PDB entry 8HEC | electron microscopy, 3.50 A resolution | chains A and B of the 9 polymer chains in the assembly

== Chain A (and B) ==
Molecule: Spike glycoprotein
Organism: Severe acute respiratory syndrome coronavirus 2
Notes: chain B of this document is another copy of the same molecule, construct and numbering; everything in this record applies to it too
UniProt: P0DTC2 (SPIKE_SARS2); residues 1-1208 here = UniProt positions 1-1208
Chain sequence (1208 residues; row label = number of the first residue in the row):
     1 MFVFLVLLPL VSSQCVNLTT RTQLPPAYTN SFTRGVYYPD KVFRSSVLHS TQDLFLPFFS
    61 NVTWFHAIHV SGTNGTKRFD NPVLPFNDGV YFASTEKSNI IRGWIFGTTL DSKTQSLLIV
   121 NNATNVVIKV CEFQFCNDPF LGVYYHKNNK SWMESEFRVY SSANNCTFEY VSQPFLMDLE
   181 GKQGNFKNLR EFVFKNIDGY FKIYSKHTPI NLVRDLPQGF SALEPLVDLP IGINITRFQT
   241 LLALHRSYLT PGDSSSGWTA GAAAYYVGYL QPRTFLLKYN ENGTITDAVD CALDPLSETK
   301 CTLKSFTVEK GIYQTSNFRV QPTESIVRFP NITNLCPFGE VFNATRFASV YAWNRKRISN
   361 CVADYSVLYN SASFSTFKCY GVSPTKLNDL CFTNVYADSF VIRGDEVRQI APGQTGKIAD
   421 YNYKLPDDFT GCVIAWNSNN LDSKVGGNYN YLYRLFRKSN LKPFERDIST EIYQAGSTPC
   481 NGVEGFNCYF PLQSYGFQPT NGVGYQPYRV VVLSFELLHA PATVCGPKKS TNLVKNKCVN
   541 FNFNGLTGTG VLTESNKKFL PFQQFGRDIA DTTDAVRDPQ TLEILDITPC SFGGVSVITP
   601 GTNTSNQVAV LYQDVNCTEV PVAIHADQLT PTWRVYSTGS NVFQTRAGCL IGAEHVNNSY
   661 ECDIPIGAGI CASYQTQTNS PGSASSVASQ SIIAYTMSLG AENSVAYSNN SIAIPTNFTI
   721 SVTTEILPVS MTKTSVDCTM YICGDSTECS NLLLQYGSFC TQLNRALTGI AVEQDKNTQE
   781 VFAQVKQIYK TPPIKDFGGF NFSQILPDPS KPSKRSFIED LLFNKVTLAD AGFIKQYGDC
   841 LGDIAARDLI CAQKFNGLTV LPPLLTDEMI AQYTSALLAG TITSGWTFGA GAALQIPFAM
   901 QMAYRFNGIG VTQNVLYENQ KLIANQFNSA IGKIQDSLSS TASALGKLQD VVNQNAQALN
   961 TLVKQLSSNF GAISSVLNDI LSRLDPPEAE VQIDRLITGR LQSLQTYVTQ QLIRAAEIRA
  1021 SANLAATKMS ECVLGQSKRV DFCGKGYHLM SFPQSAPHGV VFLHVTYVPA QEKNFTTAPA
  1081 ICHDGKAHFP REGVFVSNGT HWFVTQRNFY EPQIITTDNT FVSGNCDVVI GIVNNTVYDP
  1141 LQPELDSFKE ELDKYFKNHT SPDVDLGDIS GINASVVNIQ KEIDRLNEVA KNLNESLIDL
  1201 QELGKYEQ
Not modelled in the structure: 1-14, 67-77, 144-151, 173-186, 244-257, 621-640, 677-688, 829-851, 1148-1208 (chain B: 1-14, 67-77, 144-151, 173-186, 244-257, 621-640, 677-688, 828-853, 1148-1208)
Disulfide bonds: Cys-15/Cys-136, Cys-131/Cys-166, Cys-291/Cys-301, Cys-336/Cys-361, Cys-379/Cys-432, Cys-391/Cys-525, Cys-480/Cys-488, Cys-617/Cys-649, Cys-662/Cys-671, Cys-743/Cys-749, Cys-1032/Cys-1043, Cys-1082/Cys-1126
Covalently attached groups: N-acetylglucosamine (NAG) linked to Asn-17, Asn-61, Asn-165, Asn-234, Asn-282, Asn-331, Asn-343, Asn-616, Asn-657, Asn-709, Asn-717, Asn-801, Asn-1074, Asn-1098, Asn-1134
Sequence notes: engineered mutation Gly-682 (Arg in P0DTC2), Ser-683 (Arg in P0DTC2), Ser-685 (Arg in P0DTC2), Pro-986 (Lys in P0DTC2), Pro-987 (Val in P0DTC2)

== Interface between chain A and chain B ==
Contacting residue pairs (115; chain A residue first):
  Asn-317(A) / Asp-737(B)  hydrogen bond
  Arg-319(A) / Met-740(B)
  Arg-357(A) / Pro-230(B)  hydrogen bond (side chain-backbone)
  Gly-381(A) / Arg-983(B)
  Gly-381(A) / Leu-984(B)
  Ser-383(A) / Arg-983(B)  hydrogen bond (backbone-backbone)
  Ser-383(A) / Asp-985(B)  hydrogen bond
  Lys-386(A) / Leu-981(B)  hydrogen bond (side chain-backbone)
  Lys-386(A) / Ser-982(B)  hydrogen bond (side chain-backbone)
  Lys-386(A) / Arg-983(B)  hydrogen bond (side chain-backbone)
  Lys-386(A) / Leu-984(B)  hydrogen bond (side chain-backbone)
  Leu-517(A) / Arg-983(B)
  Lys-557(A) / Phe-43(B)
  Lys-558(A) / Phe-43(B)
  Lys-558(A) / Asn-282(B)
  Leu-560(A) / Phe-43(B)  hydrophobic
  Phe-562(A) / Lys-41(B)
  Phe-562(A) / Glu-224(B)
  Phe-562(A) / Pro-225(B)  hydrophobic
  Gln-563(A) / Lys-41(B)
  Gln-563(A) / Val-42(B)
  Gln-563(A) / Phe-43(B)
  Gln-564(A) / Lys-41(B)  hydrogen bond (backbone-backbone)
  Phe-565(A) / Val-42(B)  hydrophobic
  Phe-565(A) / Phe-43(B)
  Gly-566(A) / Phe-43(B)
  Arg-567(A) / Phe-43(B)  hydrogen bond (backbone-backbone)
  Arg-567(A) / Arg-44(B)
  Ile-569(A) / Val-47(B)  hydrophobic
  Ile-569(A) / Asn-960(B)
  Asp-571(A) / Ser-967(B)
  Pro-589(A) / Phe-855(B)  hydrophobic
  Phe-592(A) / Met-740(B)  hydrophobic
  Phe-592(A) / Phe-855(B)
  Phe-592(A) / Asn-856(B)
  Phe-592(A) / Gly-857(B)
  Arg-646(A) / Pro-862(B)
  Ala-647(A) / Pro-862(B)  hydrophobic
  Pro-665(A) / Leu-864(B)  hydrophobic
  Gly-667(A) / Leu-864(B)
  Ala-668(A) / Pro-863(B)  hydrogen bond (backbone-backbone)
  Ala-668(A) / Leu-864(B)
  Gly-669(A) / Leu-864(B)  hydrogen bond (backbone-backbone)
  Gly-669(A) / Met-869(B)
  Met-697(A) / Leu-865(B)  hydrophobic
  Met-697(A) / Met-869(B)  hydrophobic
  Leu-699(A) / Ile-788(B)
  Leu-699(A) / Met-869(B)
  Leu-699(A) / Gln-872(B)
  Leu-699(A) / Tyr-873(B)  hydrogen bond (backbone-side chain)
  Ala-701(A) / Gln-787(B)
  Ala-701(A) / Ile-788(B)  hydrogen bond (backbone-backbone)
  Glu-702(A) / Ile-788(B)
  Glu-702(A) / Lys-790(B)  salt bridge
  Asn-703(A) / Gln-787(B)  hydrogen bond
  Asn-703(A) / Ile-788(B)  hydrogen bond (backbone-backbone)
  Asn-703(A) / Tyr-789(B)
  Asn-703(A) / Lys-790(B)
  Ser-704(A) / Lys-790(B)
  Val-705(A) / Thr-883(B)
  Val-705(A) / Gln-895(B)
  Ala-706(A) / Gln-895(B)  hydrogen bond (backbone-side chain)
  Tyr-707(A) / Pro-792(B)  hydrophobic
  Tyr-707(A) / Asp-796(B)  hydrogen bond (side chain-backbone)
  Tyr-707(A) / Phe-797(B)  hydrophobic
  Tyr-707(A) / Ile-896(B)
  Tyr-707(A) / Pro-897(B)  hydrophobic
  Tyr-707(A) / Phe-898(B)
  Asn-709(A) / Asp-796(B)  hydrogen bond
  Asn-709(A) / Pro-897(B)
  Ser-711(A) / Gln-895(B)  hydrogen bond
  Ser-711(A) / Ile-896(B)
  Ser-711(A) / Pro-897(B)
  Ile-712(A) / Gln-895(B)
  Ala-713(A) / Leu-894(B)
  Ala-713(A) / Gln-895(B)  hydrogen bond (backbone-backbone)
  Pro-715(A) / Leu-894(B)
  Thr-961(A) / Ser-758(B)
  Thr-961(A) / Gln-762(B)
  Thr-961(A) / Arg-765(B)
  Gln-965(A) / Ser-758(B)  hydrogen bond (side chain-backbone)
  Gln-965(A) / Phe-759(B)
  Ser-968(A) / Gln-755(B)
  Ser-968(A) / Tyr-756(B)
  Ser-968(A) / Gly-757(B)  hydrogen bond (side chain-backbone)
  Asn-969(A) / Gln-755(B)  hydrogen bond (backbone-backbone)
  Phe-970(A) / Gln-755(B)  hydrogen bond (backbone-backbone)
  Gly-971(A) / Gln-755(B)
  Arg-995(A) / Asp-994(B)  salt bridge
  Gln-1002(A) / Phe-759(B)
  Ser-1003(A) / Phe-759(B)
  Gln-1010(A) / Leu-1012(B)
  Glu-1017(A) / Arg-1019(B)  salt bridge
  Arg-1039(A) / Thr-1027(B)
  Arg-1039(A) / Glu-1031(B)  salt bridge
  Arg-1039(A) / Arg-1039(B)
  Val-1040(A) / Ser-1030(B)
  Val-1040(A) / Glu-1031(B)
  Gly-1046(A) / Ala-890(B)
  Tyr-1047(A) / Trp-886(B)
  Tyr-1047(A) / Ala-890(B)  hydrophobic
  Glu-1072(A) / Ala-892(B)
  Glu-1072(A) / Leu-894(B)
  Asn-1074(A) / Gln-895(B)  hydrogen bond
  Thr-1077(A) / Met-900(B)
  Pro-1079(A) / Tyr-917(B)
  Phe-1089(A) / Asn-914(B)
  Phe-1089(A) / Tyr-917(B)  hydrophobic
  Val-1094(A) / Tyr-904(B)
  Arg-1107(A) / Tyr-904(B)
  Arg-1107(A) / Asn-907(B)
  Arg-1107(A) / Gln-913(B)
  Ser-1123(A) / Asn-914(B)  hydrogen bond
  Ser-1123(A) / Glu-918(B)
  Leu-1141(A) / Leu-1141(B)  hydrophobic
Also at the interface, not in a pair above, chain A (90 interface residues in all): Val-382, Thr-547, Thr-549, Asp-568, Ala-570, Asp-614, Ile-666, Ile-670, Thr-696, Gly-700, Ser-708, Asn-710, Thr-1006, Thr-1009, Ile-1013, Asp-1041, Phe-1042, Val-1068, Ala-1078, Pro-1090, Arg-1091, Val-1128, Val-1129, Ile-1130, Gln-1142, Leu-1145
Also at the interface, not in a pair above, chain B (85 interface residues in all): Tyr-38, Asp-40, Ser-45, Ile-231, Gly-232, Asp-745, Lys-786, Val-860, Gly-889, Gln-920, Val-963, Ser-975, Asn-978, Gln-1005, Thr-1009, Ile-1013, Leu-1034, Gly-1035, Glu-1144

== Summary ==
90 residues of chain A face 85 of chain B across their interface, with 27 hydrogen bonds and 4 salt bridges.
Among the polar pairs are Glu-702(A)/Lys-790(B), Arg-995(A)/Asp-994(B) and Glu-1017(A)/Arg-1019(B). Covalently
linked N-acetylglucosamine: at Asn-17(A), Asn-61(A), Asn-165(A), Asn-234(A), Asn-282(A) and Asn-331(A) and 9
more.
Chain A and chain B are both Spike glycoprotein (Severe acute respiratory syndrome coronavirus 2); the
structure, SARS-CoV-2 Spike trimer in complex with RmAb 9H1 Fab in the class 2 conformation, was determined by
electron microscopy, deposited together with 8HEB.
